Entry 3M4A (X-ray diffraction, 1.65 A resolution); this record covers chains A and E of the 3 polymer chains in the assembly.

# Chain A
Protein: Putative Type I topoisomerase
From: Deinococcus radiodurans
UniProtKB: Q9RWH8 (Q9RWH8_DEIRA); residues 1-346 here = UniProt positions 1-346
Amino-acid sequence (346 residues; numbered 1 to 346; the number before each row is that of its first residue):
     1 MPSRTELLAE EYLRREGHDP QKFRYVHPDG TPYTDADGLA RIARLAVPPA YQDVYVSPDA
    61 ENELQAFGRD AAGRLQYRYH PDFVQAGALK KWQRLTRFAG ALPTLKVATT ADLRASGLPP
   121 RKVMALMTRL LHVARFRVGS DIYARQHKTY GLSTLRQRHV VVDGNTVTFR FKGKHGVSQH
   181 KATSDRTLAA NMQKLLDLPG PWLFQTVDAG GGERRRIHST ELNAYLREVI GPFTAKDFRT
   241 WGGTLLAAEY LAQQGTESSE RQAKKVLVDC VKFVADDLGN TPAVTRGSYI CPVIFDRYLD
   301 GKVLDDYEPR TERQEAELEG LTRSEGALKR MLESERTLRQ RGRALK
Not modelled in the structure: 1, 10-13, 16-39, 73, 85-87, 210, 339-346

# Chain E
Molecule: 12-nt DNA strand
Sequence (12 nucleotides; numbered 110 to 121; the number before each row is that of its first residue):
   110 GCGCCCTTAT TC

# How chain A and chain E interact
Contacting residue pairs - 5 pairs, chain A then chain E:
  Pro-2(A) / DT116(E)  phosphate contact
  Ala-111(A) / DT116(E)  sugar contact
  Arg-114(A) / DC115(E)  base contact
  Arg-114(A) / DT116(E)  sugar contact
  Arg-186(A) / DG110(E)  hydrogen bond to the base
Other interface residues (no listed pair), chain A (5 interface residues in all): Ala-115
Other interface residues (no listed pair), chain E (5 interface residues in all): DC111, DT117

# Summary
The chain A/chain E interface involves 5 residues from each chain; the contacts include 1 hydrogen bond. Its
one hydrogen-bonded contact is Arg-186(A)/DG110(E).
Here chain A is Putative Type I topoisomerase (Deinococcus radiodurans) and chain E is a 12-nt DNA strand.
Entry 3M4A (Crystal structure of a bacterial topoisomerase IB in complex with DNA reveals a secondary DNA
binding ...) was determined by X-ray diffraction.
